PDB entry 5VL9 | X-ray diffraction, 2.16 A resolution | chains A and G of the 6 polymer chains in the assembly

== Chain A ==
Molecule: Regulatory protein TetR
From: Enterobacter lignolyticus
Reference sequence: E3G817 (E3G817_ENTLS); residue numbers follow UniProt; this construct covers 1-192
Amino-acid sequence (192 residues; numbered 1 to 192; the number before each row is that of its first residue):
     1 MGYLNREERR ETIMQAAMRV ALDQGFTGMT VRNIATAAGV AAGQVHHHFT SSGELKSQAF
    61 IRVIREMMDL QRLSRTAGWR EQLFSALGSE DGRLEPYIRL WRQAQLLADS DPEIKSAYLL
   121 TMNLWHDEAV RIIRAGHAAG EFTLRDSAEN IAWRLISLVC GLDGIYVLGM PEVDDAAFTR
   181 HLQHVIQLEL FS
Not modelled in the structure: 1
Modified residues: Mse1 (selenomethionine); Mse14, Mse18, Mse29, Mse67, Mse68, Mse122, Mse170 (selenomethionine; parent Met)
Ligand contacts:
  - hexane-1,6-diol (HEZ), molecule 1: Mse67, Mse68, Gln71, Ser85, Ala86, Leu87, Gly88, Ser89, Leu94, Ile98, Trp101, Trp125
  - hexane-1,6-diol (HEZ), molecule 2: Ile98, Trp101, Arg102, Gln105, Tyr118, Mse122, Trp125, Val159, Cys160, Asp163, Phe178
Reported in the primary citation:
  - binding site for the 14-nt DNA strand (chain G): Tyr3, Arg32, His47
  - specificity-determining residues: Tyr3
  - mutagenesis - R32A, H47A: abolished binding to the 14-nt DNA strand (chain G)
  - mutagenesis - Y3A: decreased binding to the 14-nt DNA strand (chain G)

== Chain G ==
Molecule: 14-nt DNA strand
Sequence (14 nucleotides; each row starts with the number of its first residue):
     1 TATGTCCAAC TTTC

== Interface between chain A and chain G ==
Contacting residue pairs (16; chain A residue first):
  Tyr3(A) - DT11(G)  hydrogen bond to the base
  Tyr3(A) - DT12(G)  hydrogen bond to the sugar
  Mse29(A) - DG4(G)  phosphate contact
  Thr30(A) - DT3(G)  phosphate contact
  Thr30(A) - DG4(G)  phosphate contact
  Val31(A) - DG4(G)  hydrogen bond to the phosphate
  Val31(A) - DT5(G)  base contact
  Arg32(A) - DT3(G)  base contact
  Arg32(A) - DG4(G)  hydrogen bond to the base
  Gly43(A) - DC6(G)  base contact
  His46(A) - DT5(G)  salt bridge to the phosphate
  His46(A) - DC6(G)  base contact
  His47(A) - DC7(G)  base contact
  Ser51(A) - DT5(G)  phosphate contact
  Ser52(A) - DG4(G)  sugar contact
  Ser52(A) - DT5(G)  hydrogen bond to the phosphate
Other interface residues (no listed pair), chain A (12 interface residues in all): Thr50, Lys56
Other interface residues (no listed pair), chain G (9 interface residues in all): DA8, DT13

== Overview ==
Chain A and chain G form an interface of 12 and 9 residues respectively; the contacts include 5 hydrogen bonds
and 1 salt bridge. Among the polar pairs are Tyr3(A)-DT11(G), Arg32(A)-DG4(G) and Tyr3(A)-DT12(G). From the
paper: a binding site for the 14-nt DNA strand (chain G) at Tyr3(A), Arg32(A) and His47(A); R32A and H47A of
chain A abolish binding to the 14-nt DNA strand (chain G).
Chain A is Regulatory protein TetR (Enterobacter lignolyticus) and chain G is a 14-nt DNA strand; the
structure, Crystal structure of EilR in complex with eilO DNA element, was determined by X-ray diffraction,
deposited together with 5VLM.
